PDB entry 5NJ1 | X-ray diffraction, 1.85 A resolution | chain A

[Chain A]
Molecule: Lysozyme C
Organism: Gallus gallus
Notes: EC 3.2.1.17
UniProt: P00698 (LYSC_CHICK); residues 1-129 here correspond to UniProt positions 19-147 (UniProt number = residue number + 18)
Sequence (129 residues; row label = number of the first residue in the row):
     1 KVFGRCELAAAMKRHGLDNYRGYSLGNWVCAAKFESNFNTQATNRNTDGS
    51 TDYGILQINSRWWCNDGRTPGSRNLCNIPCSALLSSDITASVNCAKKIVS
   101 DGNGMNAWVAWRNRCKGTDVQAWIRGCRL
Cystine bridges: C6-C127, C30-C115, C64-C80, C76-C94
Modified positions: K1 (N(6)-acetyllysine; ALY); K96 (N(6)-acetyllysine; ALY)
Ion coordination: arsenoplatin-1 Pt near H15 (its only coordinating residue here); Na+: S60, C64, S72, R73 (together with nitrate ion)
Residues lining bound ligands: arsenoplatin-1 (A6R): R14, H15, D87, T89
What the authors report for this chain:
  - binding site for arsenoplatin-1: H15

[Summary]
Chain A binds arsenoplatin-1. S60, C64, S72 and R73 form the Na+ site. The paper reports a binding site for
arsenoplatin-1 at H15.
Chain A is Lysozyme C (Gallus gallus); the structure, The X-ray structure of the adduct formed in the reaction
between hen egg white lysozyme and ..., was determined by X-ray diffraction, deposited together with 5NJ7.
